PDB entry 5CO0 | X-ray diffraction, 2.65 A resolution | chains O and D of the 3 polymer chains in the assembly

# Chain O
Molecule: Transcription termination factor 1, mitochondrial
Organism: Homo sapiens
UniProtKB: B4DPR9 (B4DPR9_HUMAN); residues 73-396 here correspond to UniProt positions 53-376 (UniProt number = residue number - 20)
Chain sequence (324 residues; numbered 73 to 396; the number before each row is that of its first residue):
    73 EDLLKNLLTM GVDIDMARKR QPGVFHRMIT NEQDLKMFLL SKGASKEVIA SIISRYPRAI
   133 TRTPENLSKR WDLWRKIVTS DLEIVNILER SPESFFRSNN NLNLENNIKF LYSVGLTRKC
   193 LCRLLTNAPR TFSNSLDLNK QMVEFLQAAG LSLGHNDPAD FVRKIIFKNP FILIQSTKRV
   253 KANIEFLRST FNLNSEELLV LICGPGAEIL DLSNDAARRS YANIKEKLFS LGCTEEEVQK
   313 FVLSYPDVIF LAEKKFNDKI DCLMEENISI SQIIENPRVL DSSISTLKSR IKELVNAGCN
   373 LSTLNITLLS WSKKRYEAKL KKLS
Differences from the reference sequence: engineered mutation Ala288 (Tyr268 in B4DPR9)
Reported in the primary citation:
  - binding site for the 22-nt DNA strand (chain D): Phe243

# Chain D
Molecule: 22-nt DNA strand
Sequence (22 nucleotides; each row starts with the number of its first residue):
     1 ATTACCGGGC TCTGCCATCT TA

# Chain O / chain D interface
Contacting residue pairs (32):
  Arg92(O) - DC15(D)  salt bridge to the phosphate
  Arg127(O) - DG14(D)  salt bridge to the phosphate
  Arg162(O) - DC12(D)  sugar contact
  Arg162(O) - DT13(D)  sugar contact
  Arg162(O) - DG14(D)  phosphate contact
  Ser163(O) - DT13(D)  hydrogen bond to the phosphate
  Pro164(O) - DG14(D)  phosphate contact
  Glu165(O) - DG14(D)  base contact
  Glu165(O) - DC15(D)  hydrogen bond to the base
  Arg169(O) - DC15(D)  base contact
  Arg195(O) - DG9(D)  salt bridge to the phosphate
  Asn199(O) - DT11(D)  base contact
  Asn199(O) - DC12(D)  sugar contact
  Pro201(O) - DC12(D)  phosphate contact
  Pro201(O) - DT13(D)  phosphate contact
  Arg202(O) - DG14(D)  hydrogen bond to the base
  Arg202(O) - DC15(D)  base contact
  Lys240(O) - DG8(D)  salt bridge to the phosphate
  Pro242(O) - DT11(D)  base contact
  Phe243(O) - DT11(D)  base contact
  Phe243(O) - DC12(D)  stacking on the base
  Ile246(O) - DC12(D)  base contact
  Asp283(O) - DC12(D)  base contact
  Arg350(O) - DC6(D)  base contact
  Arg350(O) - DG7(D)  hydrogen bond to the base
  Asn377(O) - DA4(D)  hydrogen bond to the phosphate
  Thr379(O) - DA4(D)  hydrogen bond to the phosphate
  Trp383(O) - DT3(D)  sugar contact
  Trp383(O) - DA4(D)  phosphate contact
  Arg387(O) - DA4(D)  base contact
  Lys391(O) - DT3(D)  salt bridge to the phosphate
  Lys394(O) - DT2(D)  phosphate contact
Interface residues without a listed pair, chain O (24 interface residues in all): Lys91
Interface residues without a listed pair, chain D (14 interface residues in all): DC5, DC16

# In short
24 residues of chain O face 14 of chain D across their interface; the contacts include 6 hydrogen bonds, 5
salt bridges and 1 aromatic stacking contact. Polar contacts include Glu165(O)-DC15(D), Arg202(O)-DG14(D) and
Arg350(O)-DG7(D). The paper reports a binding site for the 22-nt DNA strand (chain D) at Phe243(O).
Here chain O is Transcription termination factor 1, mitochondrial (Homo sapiens) and chain D is a 22-nt DNA
strand. Entry 5CO0 (Crystal Structure of the MTERF1 Y288A substitution bound to the termination sequence) was
determined by X-ray diffraction (same publication as 5CKY, 5CRJ and 5CRK).
